1G7C - chains A and B; structure by X-ray diffraction, 2.05 A resolution.

== Chain A ==
Protein: Elongation factor 1-alpha
From: Saccharomyces cerevisiae
Reference sequence: P02994 (EF1A_YEAST); residue numbers follow UniProt; this construct covers 1-458
Amino-acid sequence (458 residues; numbered 1 to 458; the number before each row is that of its first residue):
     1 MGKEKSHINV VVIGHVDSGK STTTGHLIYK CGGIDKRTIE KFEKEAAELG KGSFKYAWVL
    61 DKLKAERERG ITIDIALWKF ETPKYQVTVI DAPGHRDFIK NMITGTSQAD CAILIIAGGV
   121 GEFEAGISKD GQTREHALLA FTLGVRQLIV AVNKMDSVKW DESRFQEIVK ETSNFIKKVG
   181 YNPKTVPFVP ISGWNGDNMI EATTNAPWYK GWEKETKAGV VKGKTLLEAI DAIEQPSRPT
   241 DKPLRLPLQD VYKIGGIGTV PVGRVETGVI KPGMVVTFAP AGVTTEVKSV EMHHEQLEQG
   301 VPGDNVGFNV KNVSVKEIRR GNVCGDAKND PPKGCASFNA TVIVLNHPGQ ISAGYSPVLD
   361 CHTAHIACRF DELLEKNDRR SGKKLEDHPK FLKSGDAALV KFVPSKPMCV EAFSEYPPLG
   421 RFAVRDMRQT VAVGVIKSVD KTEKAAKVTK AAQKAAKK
Unresolved in the structure: 1-3, 444-458
Small-molecule neighbours: guanosine-5'-monophosphate (5GP): V16, D17, S18, G19, K20, S21, T22, N153, K154, D156, S157, S192, G193, W194, N195
Swiss-Prot annotation at these positions:
  - region: G14 to S21 (G1), G70 to D74 (G2), D91 to G94 (G3), N153 to D156 (G4), S192 to W194 (G5)
  - binding site (GTP): S21, T22, N153, K154, D156, S192, G193, W194
  - site (Not modified): E298, E372
  - modified residue: G2 (N,N,N-trimethylglycine), K3 (N6,N6-dimethyllysine), S18 (Phosphoserine), K30 (N6-methyllysine), T72 (Phosphothreonine), K79 (N6,N6,N6-trimethyllysine), T82 (Phosphothreonine), S163 (Phosphoserine), T259 (Phosphothreonine), S289 (Phosphoserine), K316 (N6,N6-dimethyllysine), K390 (N6-methyllysine), S414 (Phosphoserine), T430 (Phosphothreonine), K458 (Lysine methyl ester)
  - cross-link (Glycyl lysine isopeptide (Lys-Gly)): K224 (interchain with G-Cter in ubiquitin), K242 (interchain with G-Cter in ubiquitin), K253 (interchain with G-Cter in ubiquitin), K271 (interchain with G-Cter in ubiquitin), K393 (interchain with G-Cter in ubiquitin), K437 (interchain with G-Cter in ubiquitin)
  - mutagenesis: E122 (E122K: Reduces interaction with YEF3), N153 (N153D: Increases KM for GTP to 2.7 mM; N153T: Increases KM for GTP to 6.0 mM and reduces translation fidelity. Increases Km for GTP to 10.3 mM and reduces translation fidelity ...), D156 (D156E: Increases KM for GTP to 10.3 mM and reduces translation fidelity; when associated with T-152; D156N: Increases KM for GTP to 13.1 mM and reduces translation fidelity ...), E286 (E286K: In TEF2-1; strongly reduces translation fidelity by increasing the frequency of frameshifting and amino acid misincorporation), E317 (E317K: In TEF2-2; strongly reduces translation fidelity by increasing the frequency of frameshifting and amino acid misincorporation)

== Chain B ==
Protein: Elongation factor 1-beta
From: Saccharomyces cerevisiae
Notes: fragment: c-terminal domain
Reference sequence: P32471 (EF1B_YEAST); residues 1113-1206 here correspond to UniProt positions 113-206 (UniProt number = residue number - 1000)
Amino-acid sequence (94 residues; numbered 1113 to 1206; the number before each row is that of its first residue):
  1113 KPAKPAAKSI VTLDVKPWDD ETNLEEMVAN VKAIEMEGLT WGAHQFIPIG FGIKKLQINC
  1173 VVEDDKVSLD DLQQSIEEDE DHVQSTDIAA MQKL
Unresolved in the structure: 1113-1116

== Chain A / chain B interface ==
Residue-residue contacts - 76 pairs, chain A then chain B:
  K20(A) - K1205(B)
  S21(A) - K1205(B)  hydrogen bond
  S21(A) - L1206(B)
  K64(A) - L1206(B)
  R67(A) - V1173(B)
  E68(A) - K1120(B)  salt bridge
  E68(A) - T1152(B)
  E68(A) - L1206(B)
  R69(A) - T1152(B)
  G70(A) - G1154(B)
  G70(A) - A1155(B)
  T72(A) - A1155(B)
  D74(A) - N1171(B)  hydrogen bond (backbone-side chain)
  I75(A) - T1124(B)
  I75(A) - Q1169(B)
  I75(A) - N1171(B)
  A76(A) - I1122(B)
  A76(A) - T1124(B)  hydrogen bond (backbone-side chain)
  A76(A) - A1202(B)
  A76(A) - Q1204(B)  hydrogen bond (backbone-side chain)
  L77(A) - A1202(B)
  W78(A) - Q1204(B)
  V89(A) - Q1204(B)  hydrogen bond (backbone-side chain)
  I90(A) - M1203(B)
  I90(A) - Q1204(B)
  D91(A) - Q1204(B)  hydrogen bond (backbone-side chain)
  D91(A) - K1205(B)  hydrogen bond (backbone-backbone)
  A92(A) - K1205(B)
  P93(A) - S1121(B)
  P93(A) - M1203(B)
  P93(A) - Q1204(B)
  P93(A) - K1205(B)
  G94(A) - D1176(B)
  H95(A) - S1121(B)
  H95(A) - V1174(B)
  H95(A) - D1176(B)  salt bridge
  H95(A) - V1179(B)  hydrogen bond (side chain-backbone)
  H95(A) - L1181(B)
  D97(A) - S1180(B)
  D97(A) - L1181(B)  hydrogen bond (side chain-backbone)
  D97(A) - D1182(B)  hydrogen bond (side chain-backbone)
  F98(A) - M1203(B)  hydrophobic
  K100(A) - D1182(B)  salt bridge
  N101(A) - I1200(B)
  N101(A) - M1203(B)
  D250(A) - K1128(B)  salt bridge
  D250(A) - Q1196(B)
  D250(A) - S1197(B)  hydrogen bond
  V251(A) - Q1196(B)  hydrogen bond (backbone-side chain)
  Y252(A) - K1128(B)
  Y252(A) - P1129(B)
  Y252(A) - W1130(B)
  Y252(A) - I1161(B)
  Y252(A) - I1165(B)  hydrophobic
  Y252(A) - Q1196(B)
  K253(A) - D1131(B)
  I254(A) - D1132(B)
  I254(A) - F1163(B)
  I254(A) - I1165(B)  hydrophobic
  I257(A) - F1163(B)  hydrophobic
  V260(A) - F1163(B)  hydrophobic
  S289(A) - F1163(B)
  E291(A) - G1162(B)
  E291(A) - F1163(B)  hydrogen bond (side chain-backbone)
  H293(A) - I1159(B)
  H293(A) - P1160(B)  hydrogen bond (side chain-backbone)
  H293(A) - G1162(B)  hydrogen bond (backbone-backbone)
  H294(A) - P1160(B)
  G307(A) - F1163(B)
  F308(A) - F1163(B)  hydrophobic
  N309(A) - F1163(B)
  R320(A) - S1197(B)
  R320(A) - D1199(B)  salt bridge
  R425(A) - D1182(B)  salt bridge
  R428(A) - S1180(B)
  R428(A) - D1183(B)  salt bridge
Also at the interface, not in a pair above, chain A (44 interface residues in all): I73, Q249, V262
Also at the interface, not in a pair above, chain B (40 interface residues in all): W1153, Q1157, T1198

== Summary ==
The interface between chain A and chain B involves 44 residues on one side and 40 on the other, with 15
hydrogen bonds and 7 salt bridges. Among the polar pairs are E68(A)-K1120(B), H95(A)-D1176(B) and
K100(A)-D1182(B). Ligands of chain A: guanosine-5'-monophosphate.
Chain A is Elongation factor 1-alpha and chain B is Elongation factor 1-beta, both from Saccharomyces
cerevisiae; the structure, Yeast eef1a:eef1ba in complex with gdpnp, was determined by X-ray diffraction (same
publication as 1IJF).
